PDB entry 4WR4 | X-ray diffraction, 1.60 A resolution | chain A

[Chain A]
Molecule: Glutathione S-transferase class-mu 26 kDa isozyme
Organism: Schistosoma japonicum
Notes: EC 2.5.1.18
UniProtKB: P08515 (GST26_SCHJA); residues 1-217 here correspond to UniProt positions 2-218 (UniProt number = residue number + 1)
Chain sequence (244 residues; numbered -24 to 219; the number before each row is that of its first residue; numbers below 1 keep their minus sign (Met-24 is residue -24)):
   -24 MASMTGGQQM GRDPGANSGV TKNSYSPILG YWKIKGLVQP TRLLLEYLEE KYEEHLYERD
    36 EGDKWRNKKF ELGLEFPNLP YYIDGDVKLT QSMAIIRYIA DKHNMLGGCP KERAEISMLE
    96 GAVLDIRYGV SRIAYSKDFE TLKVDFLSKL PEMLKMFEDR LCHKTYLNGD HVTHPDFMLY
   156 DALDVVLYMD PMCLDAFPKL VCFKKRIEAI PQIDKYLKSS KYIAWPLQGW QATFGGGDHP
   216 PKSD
Disordered / not traced: -24 to -2, 217-219
Modified / non-standard residues: Tyr0, Tyr22, Tyr32, Tyr57, Tyr73, Tyr141, Tyr163 (3-bromo-L-tyrosine; BYR)
Construct notes: expression tag (-24 to 0, 218-219)
Small-molecule neighbours: glutathione (GSH): Tyr6, Trp7, Leu12, Trp40, Lys44, Asn53, Leu54, Pro55, Gln66, Ser67, Gly96, Asp100, Tyr103
UniProt features mapped onto this chain:
  - binding site (glutathione): Tyr6, Trp7, Trp40 to Lys44, Asn53, Leu54, Gln66, Ser67
  - binding site (substrate): Tyr110
Reported in the primary citation:
  - self-association interface (contacts with another copy of this molecule): Lys86

[In short]
Bound to chain A: glutathione. UniProt lists 11 glutathione-binding residues and substrate-binding residue
Tyr110. From the paper: a self-association interface involving Lys86.
Chain A is Glutathione S-transferase class-mu 26 kDa isozyme (Schistosoma japonicum); the structure, Crystal
Structure of GST Mutated with Halogenated Tyrosine (7bGST-1), was determined by X-ray diffraction (same
publication as 4WR5).
